Entry 1X35 (X-ray diffraction, 4.10 A resolution (low resolution: residue-level contacts below are approximate; hydrogen-bond / salt-bridge calls are withheld)); this record covers chains A and C of the 3 polymer chains in the assembly.

# Chain A (and C)
Molecule: Coat protein
Source organism: Sesbania mosaic virus
Notes: chain C of this document is another copy of the same molecule, construct and numbering; everything in this record applies to it too
UniProtKB: Q9EB06 (Q9EB06_9VIRU); numbering as in UniProt (aligned over 1-268)
Amino-acid sequence (268 residues; numbered 1 to 268; the number before each row is that of its first residue):
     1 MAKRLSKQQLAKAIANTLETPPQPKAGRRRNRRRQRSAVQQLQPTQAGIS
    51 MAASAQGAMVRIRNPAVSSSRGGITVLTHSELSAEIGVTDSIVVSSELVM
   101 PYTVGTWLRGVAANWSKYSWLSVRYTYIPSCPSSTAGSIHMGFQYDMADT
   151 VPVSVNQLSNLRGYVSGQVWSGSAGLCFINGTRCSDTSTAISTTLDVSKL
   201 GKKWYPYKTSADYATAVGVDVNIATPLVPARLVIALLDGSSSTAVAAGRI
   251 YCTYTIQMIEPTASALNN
Unresolved in the structure: 1-72 (chain C: 1-43)
Disulfides: Cys-177/Cys-184
Construct notes: engineered mutation Ala-53 (Pro in Q9EB06)
Metal / ion sites: Ca2+ site 1: Asp-146, Asp-149 (shared with 3 residues of chain B); Ca2+ site 2: Tyr-207, Asn-267, Asn-268 (shared with Asp-146(C), Asp-149(C) of chain C)

# Chain A / chain C interface
Residue-residue contacts (34; chain A residue first):
  Lys-117(A) / Tyr-145(C)
  Lys-117(A) / Lys-199(C)
  Lys-117(A) / Leu-200(C)
  Lys-117(A) / Gly-201(C)
  Lys-202(A) / Lys-202(C)
  Lys-202(A) / Pro-226(C)
  Trp-204(A) / Lys-199(C)
  Tyr-207(A) / Asp-146(C)
  Lys-208(A) / Asp-146(C)
  Lys-208(A) / Ala-148(C)
  Lys-208(A) / Asn-222(C)
  Asp-212(A) / Ala-148(C)
  Asp-212(A) / Asn-222(C)
  Ala-216(A) / Asp-220(C)
  Val-219(A) / Val-219(C)
  Ile-223(A) / Ile-223(C)
  Ile-259(A) / Lys-199(C)
  Glu-260(A) / Tyr-145(C)
  Glu-260(A) / Asp-196(C)
  Glu-260(A) / Lys-199(C)
  Pro-261(A) / Asn-160(C)
  Pro-261(A) / Leu-161(C)
  Ala-263(A) / Gln-157(C)
  Leu-266(A) / Asp-149(C)
  Leu-266(A) / Thr-150(C)
  Leu-266(A) / Val-151(C)
  Leu-266(A) / Pro-152(C)
  Leu-266(A) / Gln-157(C)
  Asn-267(A) / Asp-146(C)
  Asn-267(A) / Asp-149(C)
  Asn-268(A) / Asp-146(C)
  Asn-268(A) / Ala-148(C)
  Asn-268(A) / Asp-149(C)
  Asn-268(A) / Thr-150(C)
Interface residues without a listed pair, chain A (21 interface residues in all): Ser-116, Pro-206, Thr-215, Leu-227, Thr-262
Interface residues without a listed pair, chain C (24 interface residues in all): Gln-144, Arg-162, Thr-225, Pro-229

# Overview
21 residues of chain A and 24 residues of chain C are in contact. Asp-146(A) and Asp-149(A) form the Ca2+ site
1. Tyr-207(A), Asn-267(A) and Asn-268(A) form the Ca2+ site 2.
Chain A and chain C are both Coat protein (Sesbania mosaic virus); the structure, Recombinant T=3 capsid of a
site specific mutant of SeMV CP, was determined by X-ray diffraction, deposited together with 1X33.
